PDB entry 2ZXR | X-ray diffraction, 2.15 A resolution | chain A

[Chain A]
Name: Single-stranded DNA specific exonuclease RecJ
Organism: Thermus thermophilus
Notes: EC 3.1.11.-
UniProt: Q5SJ47 (Q5SJ47_THET8); residues 1-666 here = UniProt positions 1-666
Amino-acid sequence (666 residues; row label = number of the first residue in the row):
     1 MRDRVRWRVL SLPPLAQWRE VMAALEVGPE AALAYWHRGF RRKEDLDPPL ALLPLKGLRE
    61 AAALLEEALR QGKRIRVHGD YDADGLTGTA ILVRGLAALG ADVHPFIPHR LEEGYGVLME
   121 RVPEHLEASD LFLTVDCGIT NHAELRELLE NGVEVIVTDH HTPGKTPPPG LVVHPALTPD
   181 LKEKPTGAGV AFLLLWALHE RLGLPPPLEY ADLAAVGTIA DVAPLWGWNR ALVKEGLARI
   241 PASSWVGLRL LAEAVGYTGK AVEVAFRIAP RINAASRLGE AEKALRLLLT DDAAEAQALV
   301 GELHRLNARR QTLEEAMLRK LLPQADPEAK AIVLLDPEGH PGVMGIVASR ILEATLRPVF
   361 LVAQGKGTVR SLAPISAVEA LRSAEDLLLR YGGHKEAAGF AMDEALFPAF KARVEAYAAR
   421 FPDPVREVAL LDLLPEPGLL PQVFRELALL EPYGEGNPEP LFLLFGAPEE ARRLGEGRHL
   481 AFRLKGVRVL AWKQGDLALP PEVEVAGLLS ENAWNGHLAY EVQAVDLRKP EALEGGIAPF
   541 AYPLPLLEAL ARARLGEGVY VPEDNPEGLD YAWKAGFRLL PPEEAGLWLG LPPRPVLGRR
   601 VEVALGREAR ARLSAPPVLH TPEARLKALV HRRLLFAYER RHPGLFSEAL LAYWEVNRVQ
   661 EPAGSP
Unresolved in the structure: 109-128, 138-151, 163-170, 659-666
Residues lining bound ligands: Mg2+ (MG): D84, D136, H160, H161, G187, D221
UniProt features mapped onto this chain:
  - binding site (Mn(2+)): D80, D82, D84, D136, H160, D221
Reported in the primary citation:
  - Mg2+ coordination: D84, D136, H160, H161, D221
  - conformationally variable residues (order/disorder transition): G138 to N151, P163 to G170

[In short]
Chain A binds Mg2+. From UniProt: 6 Mn2+-binding residues. The paper reports Mg2+ coordination by D84, D136
and H160 among others; conformational variability at G138 and P163.
Chain A is Single-stranded DNA specific exonuclease RecJ (Thermus thermophilus); the structure, Crystal
structure of RecJ in complex with Mg2+ from Thermus thermophilus HB8, was determined by X-ray diffraction,
deposited together with 2ZXO and 2ZXP.
